5NUE - chains A and B; structure by X-ray diffraction, 1.35 A resolution.

# Chain A
Name: Malate dehydrogenase 1, cytoplasmic
Organism: Arabidopsis thaliana
Notes: EC 1.1.1.37
UniProt: P93819 (MDHC1_ARATH); residues 1-332 here = UniProt positions 1-332
Amino-acid sequence (332 residues; each row starts with the number of its first residue):
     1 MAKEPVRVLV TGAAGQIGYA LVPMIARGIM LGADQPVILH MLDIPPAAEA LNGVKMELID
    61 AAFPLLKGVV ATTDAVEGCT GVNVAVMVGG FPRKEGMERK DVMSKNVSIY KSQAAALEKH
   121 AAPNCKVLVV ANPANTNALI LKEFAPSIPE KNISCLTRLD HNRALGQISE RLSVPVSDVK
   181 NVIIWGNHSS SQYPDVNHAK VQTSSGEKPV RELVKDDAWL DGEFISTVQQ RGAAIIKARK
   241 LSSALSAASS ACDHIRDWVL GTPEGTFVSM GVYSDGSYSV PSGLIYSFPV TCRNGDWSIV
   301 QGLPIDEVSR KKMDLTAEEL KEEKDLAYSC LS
Unresolved in the structure: 1
UniProt features mapped onto this chain:
  - active site: His188 (Proton acceptor)
  - binding site (NAD(+)): Gln16, Ile17, Asp43, Gly90, Gln113, Asn132
  - binding site (oxaloacetate): Arg99, Asn132, Arg163, His188, Ser243
  - modified residue (Methionine sulfoxide): Met56, Met97
  - cross-link: Lys119 (Glycyl lysine isopeptide (Lys-Gly) (interchain with G-Cter in ubiquitin))
Residues lining bound ligands:
  - 2-ethoxyethanol (ETX): Gln167, Glu170, Thr227, Arg231
  - NAD (nicotinamide-adenine-dinucleotide): Thr11, Gly12, Ala14, Gly15, Gln16, Ile17, Gly18, Leu42, Asp43, Ile44, Ala47, Val88, Gly89, Gly90, Phe91, Pro92, Asn106, Ile109, Gln113, Val130, Ala131, Asn132, Ala134, Leu156, Leu159, His188, Ser242, Ser243, Ala247
  - hydrogen peroxide (PEO), molecule 1: Lys142, Glu143, Ala145, Pro146
  - hydrogen peroxide (PEO), molecule 2: Arg158, Asn162, Asp253
  - hydrogen peroxide (PEO), molecule 3: Arg163, Gly166, Gln167, Arg231

# Chain B
Name: Malate dehydrogenase 1, cytoplasmic
Organism: Arabidopsis thaliana
Notes: EC 1.1.1.37
UniProt: P93819 (MDHC1_ARATH); numbering as in UniProt (aligned over 1-332)
Amino-acid sequence (332 residues; each row starts with the number of its first residue):
     1 MAKEPVRVLV TGAAGQIGYA LVPMIARGIM LGADQPVILH MLDIPPAAEA LNGVKMELID
    61 AAFPLLKGVV ATTDAVEGCT GVNVAVMVGG FPRKEGMERK DVMSKNVSIY KSQAAALEKH
   121 AAPNCKVLVV ANPANTNALI LKEFAPSIPE KNISCLTRLD HNRALGQISE RLSVPVSDVK
   181 NVIIWGNHSS SQYPDVNHAK VQTSSGEKPV RELVKDDAWL DGEFISTVQQ RGAAIIKARK
   241 LSSALSAASS ACDHIRDWVL GTPEGTFVSM GVYSDGSYSV PSGLIYSFPV TCRNGDWSIV
   301 QGLPIDEVSR KKMDLTAEEL KEEKDLAYSC LS
Modified residues: Met56 (methionine sulfoxide; SME); Met97 (methionine sulfoxide; SME); Cys330 (3-sulfinoalanine; CSD)
UniProt features mapped onto this chain:
  - active site: His188 (Proton acceptor)
  - binding site (NAD(+)): Gln16, Ile17, Asp43, Gly90, Gln113, Asn132
  - binding site (oxaloacetate): Arg99, Asn132, Arg163, His188, Ser243
  - modified residue (Methionine sulfoxide): Met56, Met97
  - cross-link: Lys119 (Glycyl lysine isopeptide (Lys-Gly) (interchain with G-Cter in ubiquitin))
Residues lining bound ligands:
  - NAD (nicotinamide-adenine-dinucleotide): Thr11, Gly12, Ala14, Gly15, Gln16, Ile17, Gly18, Leu42, Asp43, Ile44, Ala47, Val88, Gly89, Gly90, Phe91, Pro92, Arg93, Asn106, Ile109, Gln113, Val130, Ala131, Asn132, Ala134, Leu156, Leu159, His188, Ser242, Ser243, Ala247
  - hydrogen peroxide (PEO), molecule 1: Arg27, Ala61, Ala62, Phe63, Pro64
  - hydrogen peroxide (PEO), molecule 2: Ile59, Phe63, Leu66
  - hydrogen peroxide (PEO), molecule 3: Lys142, Glu143, Ala145, Pro146
  - hydrogen peroxide (PEO), molecule 4: Arg163, Gly166, Gln167, Arg231
  - hydrogen peroxide (PEO), molecule 5: Arg163, Gly232, Ile235, Ile236, Ser242, Ser243

# How chain A and chain B interact
Contacting residue pairs - 82 pairs, chain A then chain B:
  Tyr19(A) - Gln16(B)
  Tyr19(A) - Arg239(B)  hydrogen bond
  Tyr19(A) - Ser242(B)
  Tyr19(A) - Ala244(B)  hydrogen bond (side chain-backbone)
  Tyr19(A) - Leu245(B)  hydrogen bond (side chain-backbone)
  Pro23(A) - Met24(B)
  Pro23(A) - Leu245(B)  hydrophobic
  Met24(A) - Pro23(B)  hydrophobic
  Met24(A) - Met24(B)  hydrophobic
  Arg27(A) - Ile29(B)
  Arg27(A) - Ser249(B)  hydrogen bond
  Arg27(A) - Asp253(B)  salt bridge
  Arg27(A) - Arg256(B)
  Ile29(A) - Arg27(B)
  Glu49(A) - Lys237(B)
  Glu49(A) - Ala238(B)
  Ala50(A) - Ala238(B)
  Gly53(A) - Ala238(B)
  Met56(A) - Arg231(B)  hydrogen bond (backbone-side chain)
  Met56(A) - Ala234(B)  hydrophobic
  Met56(A) - Ile235(B)  hydrophobic
  Met56(A) - Ala238(B)  hydrophobic
  Glu57(A) - Ile235(B)
  Glu57(A) - Arg239(B)  salt bridge
  Glu57(A) - Ser242(B)
  Glu57(A) - Ser243(B)
  Glu57(A) - Ala244(B)  hydrogen bond (side chain-backbone)
  Glu57(A) - Leu245(B)  hydrogen bond (side chain-backbone)
  Glu57(A) - Ser246(B)  hydrogen bond
  Ile59(A) - Gly166(B)
  Ile59(A) - Glu170(B)
  Asp60(A) - Leu159(B)
  Asp60(A) - Asn162(B)
  Asp60(A) - Arg163(B)  salt bridge
  Asp60(A) - Arg231(B)  salt bridge
  Asp60(A) - Ile235(B)
  Ala61(A) - Asn162(B)
  Ala61(A) - Ser249(B)
  Ala62(A) - Asn162(B)
  Ala62(A) - Val176(B)
  Phe63(A) - Val176(B)
  Phe63(A) - Ser249(B)
  Pro64(A) - Ser177(B)
  Lys67(A) - Pro175(B)
  Lys67(A) - Ser177(B)  hydrogen bond
  Leu159(A) - Asp60(B)
  Asn162(A) - Asp60(B)
  Asn162(A) - Ala61(B)
  Asn162(A) - Ala62(B)
  Arg163(A) - Asp60(B)  salt bridge
  Gly166(A) - Ile59(B)
  Glu170(A) - Ile59(B)
  Pro175(A) - Lys67(B)
  Val176(A) - Ala62(B)  hydrophobic
  Val176(A) - Phe63(B)
  Ser177(A) - Pro64(B)
  Ser177(A) - Lys67(B)  hydrogen bond
  Arg231(A) - Met56(B)  hydrogen bond (side chain-backbone)
  Arg231(A) - Asp60(B)  salt bridge
  Ala234(A) - Met56(B)
  Ile235(A) - Met56(B)
  Ile235(A) - Glu57(B)
  Ile235(A) - Asp60(B)
  Ala238(A) - Glu49(B)
  Ala238(A) - Ala50(B)
  Ala238(A) - Gly53(B)
  Ala238(A) - Met56(B)
  Arg239(A) - Tyr19(B)  hydrogen bond
  Arg239(A) - Gly53(B)
  Arg239(A) - Glu57(B)  salt bridge
  Ser243(A) - Glu57(B)
  Ala244(A) - Tyr19(B)  hydrogen bond (backbone-side chain)
  Ala244(A) - Glu57(B)  hydrogen bond (backbone-side chain)
  Leu245(A) - Tyr19(B)  hydrogen bond (backbone-side chain)
  Leu245(A) - Val22(B)  hydrophobic
  Leu245(A) - Pro23(B)  hydrophobic
  Leu245(A) - Glu57(B)  hydrogen bond (backbone-side chain)
  Ser246(A) - Glu57(B)  hydrogen bond
  Ser249(A) - Arg27(B)  hydrogen bond
  Ser249(A) - Ala61(B)
  Ser249(A) - Phe63(B)
  Asp253(A) - Arg27(B)  salt bridge
Interface residues without a listed pair, chain A (43 interface residues in all): Gln16, Val22, Val54, Leu58, Leu165, Ala247, Arg256
Interface residues without a listed pair, chain B (46 interface residues in all): Val54, Leu58, Leu165, Lys240, Cys252

# Summary
The interface between chain A and chain B involves 43 residues on one side and 46 on the other, with 18
hydrogen bonds and 8 salt bridges. Polar pairs include Arg27(A)-Asp253(B), Glu57(A)-Arg239(B) and
Asp60(A)-Arg163(B).
Here chain A is Malate dehydrogenase 1, cytoplasmic and chain B is Malate dehydrogenase 1, cytoplasmic, both
from Arabidopsis thaliana. Entry 5NUE (Cytosolic Malate Dehydrogenase 1 (peroxide-treated)) was determined by
X-ray diffraction together with 5NUF from the same study.
